6BLO - chains A and E of the 12 polymer chains in the assembly; structure by X-ray diffraction, 3.40 A resolution.

== Chain A ==
Molecule: DNA-directed RNA polymerase II subunit RPB1
From: Saccharomyces cerevisiae (strain ATCC 204508 / S288c)
Notes: EC 2.7.7.6
Reference sequence: P04050 (RPB1_YEAST); numbering as in UniProt (aligned over 1-1733)
Sequence (1733 residues; numbered 1 to 1733; the number before each row is that of its first residue):
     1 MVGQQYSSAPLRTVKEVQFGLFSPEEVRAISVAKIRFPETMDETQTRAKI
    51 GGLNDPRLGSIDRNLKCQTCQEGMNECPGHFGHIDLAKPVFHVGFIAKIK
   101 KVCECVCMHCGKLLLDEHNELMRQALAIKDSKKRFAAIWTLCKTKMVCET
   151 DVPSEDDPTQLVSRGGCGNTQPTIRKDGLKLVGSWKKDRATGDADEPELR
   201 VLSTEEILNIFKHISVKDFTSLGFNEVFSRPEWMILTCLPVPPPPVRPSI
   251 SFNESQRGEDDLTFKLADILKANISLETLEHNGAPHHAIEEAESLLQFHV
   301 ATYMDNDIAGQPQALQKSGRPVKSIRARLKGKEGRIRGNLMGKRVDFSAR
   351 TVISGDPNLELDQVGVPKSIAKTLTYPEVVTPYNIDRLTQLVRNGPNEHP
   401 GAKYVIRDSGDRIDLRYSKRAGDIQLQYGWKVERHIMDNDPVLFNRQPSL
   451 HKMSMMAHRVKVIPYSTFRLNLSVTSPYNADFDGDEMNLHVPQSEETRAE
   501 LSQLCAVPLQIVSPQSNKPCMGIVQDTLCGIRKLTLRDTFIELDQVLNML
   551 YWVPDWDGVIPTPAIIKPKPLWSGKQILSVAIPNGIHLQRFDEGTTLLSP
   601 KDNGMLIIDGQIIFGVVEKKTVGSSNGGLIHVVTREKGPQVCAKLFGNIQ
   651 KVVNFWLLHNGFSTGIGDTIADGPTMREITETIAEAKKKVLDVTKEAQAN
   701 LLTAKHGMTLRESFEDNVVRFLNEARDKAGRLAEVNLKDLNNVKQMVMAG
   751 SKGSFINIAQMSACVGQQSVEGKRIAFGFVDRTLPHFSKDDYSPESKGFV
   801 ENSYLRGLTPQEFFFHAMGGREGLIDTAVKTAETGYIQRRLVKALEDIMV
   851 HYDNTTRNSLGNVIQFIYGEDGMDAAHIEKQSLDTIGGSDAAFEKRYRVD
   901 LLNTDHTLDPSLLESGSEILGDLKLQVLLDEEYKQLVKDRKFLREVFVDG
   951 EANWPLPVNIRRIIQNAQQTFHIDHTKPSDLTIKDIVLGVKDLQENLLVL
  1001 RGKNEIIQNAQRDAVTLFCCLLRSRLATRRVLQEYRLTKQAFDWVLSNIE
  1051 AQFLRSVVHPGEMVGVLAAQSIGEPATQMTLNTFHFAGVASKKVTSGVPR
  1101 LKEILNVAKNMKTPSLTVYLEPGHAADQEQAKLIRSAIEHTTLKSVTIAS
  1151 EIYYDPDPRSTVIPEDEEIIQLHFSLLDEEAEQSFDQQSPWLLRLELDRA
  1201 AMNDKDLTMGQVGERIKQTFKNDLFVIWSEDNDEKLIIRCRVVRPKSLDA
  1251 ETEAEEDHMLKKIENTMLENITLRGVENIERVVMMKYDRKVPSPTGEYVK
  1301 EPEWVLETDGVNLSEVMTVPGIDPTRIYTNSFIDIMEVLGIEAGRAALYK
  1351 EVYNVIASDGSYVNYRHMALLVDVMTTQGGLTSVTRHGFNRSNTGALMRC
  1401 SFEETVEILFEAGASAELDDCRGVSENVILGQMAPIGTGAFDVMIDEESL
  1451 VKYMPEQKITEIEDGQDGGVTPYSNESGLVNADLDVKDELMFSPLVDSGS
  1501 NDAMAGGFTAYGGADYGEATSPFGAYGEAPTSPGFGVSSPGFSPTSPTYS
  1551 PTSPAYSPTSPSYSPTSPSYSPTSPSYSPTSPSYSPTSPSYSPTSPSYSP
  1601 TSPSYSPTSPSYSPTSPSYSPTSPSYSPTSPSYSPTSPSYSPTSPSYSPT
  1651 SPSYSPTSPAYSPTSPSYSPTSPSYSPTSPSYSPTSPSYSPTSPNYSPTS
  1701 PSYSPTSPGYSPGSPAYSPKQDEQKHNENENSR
Unresolved in the structure: 1-2, 149-164, 186-200, 251-258, 1081-1092, 1176-1186, 1244-1253, 1447-1733
Bound ions: Zn2+ site 1: C67, C70, C77, H80; Zn2+ site 2: C110, C167; Mg2+: D481, D483, D485 (shared with 1 residue of chain R)
UniProt features mapped onto this chain:
  - region: P248 to D260 (Lid loop), N306 to K323 (Rudder loop), P810 to E822 (Bridging helix)
  - binding site (Zn(2+)): C67, C70, C77, H80, C107, C110, C148, C167
  - binding site (Mg(2+)): D481, D483, D485
  - modified residue: T1471 (Phosphothreonine)
  - cross-link (Glycyl lysine isopeptide (Lys-Gly)): K695 (interchain with G-Cter in ubiquitin), K1246 (interchain with G-Cter in ubiquitin), K1350 (interchain with G-Cter in ubiquitin)
  - natural variant: S1653 to P1659 (deletion: In strain: A364A)
  - mutagenesis: K1246 (K1246R: Impairs ubiquitination during transcription stress)

== Chain E ==
Molecule: DNA-directed RNA polymerases I, II, and III subunit RPABC1
From: Saccharomyces cerevisiae (strain ATCC 204508 / S288c)
Reference sequence: P20434 (RPAB1_YEAST); numbering as in UniProt (aligned over 1-215)
Sequence (215 residues; numbered 1 to 215; the number before each row is that of its first residue):
     1 MDQENERNISRLWRAFRTVKEMVKDRGYFITQEEVELPLEDFKAKYCDSM
    51 GRPQRKMMSFQANPTEESISKFPDMGSLWVEFCDEPSVGVKTMKTFVIHI
   101 QEKNFQTGIFVYQNNITPSAMKLVPSIPPATIETFNEAALVVNITHHELV
   151 PKHIRLSSDEKRELLKRYRLKESQLPRIQRADPVALYLGLKRGEVVKIIR
   201 KSETSGRYASYRICM
Unresolved in the structure: 1-2

== Interface between chain A and chain E ==
Residue-residue contacts (86; chain A residue first):
  R857(A) with Y168(E), hydrogen bond (side chain-backbone); L170(E)
  L860(A) with Q174(E)
  G861(A) with Q174(E)
  N862(A) with S173(E); Q174(E)
  V863(A) with L170(E), hydrophobic; Q174(E), hydrogen bond (backbone-backbone); P176(E)
  Q865(A) with Y208(E)
  F866(A) with Y208(E), hydrogen bond (backbone-side chain); A209(E); S210(E); Y211(E)
  I867(A) with Y208(E)
  G869(A) with T204(E)
  E870(A) with R200(E), salt bridge; S202(E), hydrogen bond; T204(E); S205(E), hydrogen bond (backbone-side chain); Y208(E)
  D871(A) with T204(E), hydrogen bond; S205(E)
  F942(A) with G206(E); R207(E)
  V946(A) with K201(E); S202(E)
  F947(A) with E203(E)
  W954(A) with E203(E)
  L956(A) with T204(E)
  N1004(A) with R167(E)
  I1006(A) with Y168(E), hydrophobic
  A1010(A) with Y168(E)
  D1013(A) with S205(E), hydrogen bond (backbone-side chain); R207(E)
  A1014(A) with S205(E)
  T1016(A) with S205(E); R207(E)
  L1017(A) with E203(E); T204(E); S205(E), hydrogen bond (backbone-backbone)
  M1317(A) with V142(E)
  T1318(A) with R11(E), hydrogen bond; R14(E), hydrogen bond (backbone-side chain); A138(E); V142(E)
  P1324(A) with V142(E), hydrophobic; H147(E)
  T1325(A) with H146(E), hydrogen bond (side chain-backbone); H147(E), hydrogen bond (backbone-side chain); E148(E), hydrogen bond (backbone-backbone)
  R1326(A) with E148(E)
  I1327(A) with H147(E), hydrogen bond (backbone-side chain)
  Y1328(A) with L149(E), hydrophobic
  E1337(A) with P183(E)
  V1338(A) with I144(E); P183(E)
  L1339(A) with I144(E), hydrophobic; H147(E); V150(E); V184(E)
  G1340(A) with D182(E); P183(E)
  I1341(A) with D182(E), hydrogen bond (backbone-side chain); R212(E)
  E1342(A) with P151(E); H153(E); I198(E); R200(E), salt bridge; R212(E), salt bridge
  A1343(A) with L149(E); V150(E), hydrophobic
  R1345(A) with R200(E)
  A1346(A) with L149(E), hydrophobic
  Y1349(A) with E203(E), hydrogen bond
  Y1365(A) with E203(E); T204(E)
  R1366(A) with T204(E), hydrogen bond
  T1376(A) with R212(E), hydrogen bond (backbone-side chain)
  T1377(A) with P176(E); R177(E), hydrogen bond (backbone-backbone)
  Q1378(A) with R177(E); M215(E)
  G1379(A) with R177(E); Q179(E)
  G1380(A) with Q179(E)
Other interface residues (no listed pair), chain A (54 interface residues in all): T855, I1007, V1319, P1320, I1335, A1347, D1373
Other interface residues (no listed pair), chain E (43 interface residues in all): V141, E163, R169, L175, I178

== Overview ==
Chain A and chain E form an interface of 54 and 43 residues respectively; the contacts include 19 hydrogen
bonds and 3 salt bridges. Polar contacts include E870(A)-R200(E), E1342(A)-R200(E) and E1342(A)-R212(E).
Here chain A is DNA-directed RNA polymerase II subunit RPB1 and chain E is DNA-directed RNA polymerases I, II,
and III subunit RPABC1, both from Saccharomyces cerevisiae (strain ATCC 204508 / S288c). Entry 6BLO (Pol II
elongation complex with an abasic lesion at i+1 position) was determined by X-ray diffraction (same
publication as 6BLP, 6BM2, 6BM4 and 6BQF).
